5MMJ - chains a and k of the 27 polymer chains in the assembly; structure by electron microscopy, 3.60 A resolution.

== Chain a ==
Molecule: 16S ribosomal RNA
Source organism: Spinacia oleracea
Sequence (1491 nucleotides; row label = number of the first residue in the row):
     1 UCUCAUGGAGAGUUCGAUCCUGGCUCAGGAUGAACGCUGGCGGCAUGCUU
    51 AACACAUGCAAGUCGGACGGGAAGUGGUGUUUCCAGUGGCGGACGGGUGA
   101 GUAACGCGUAAGAACCUGCCCUUGGGAGGGGAACAACAGCUGGAAACGGC
   151 UGCUAAUACCCCGUAGGCUGAGAAGCAAAAGGAGGAAUCCGCCCGAGGAG
   201 GGGCUCGCGUCUGAUUAGCUAGUUGGUGAGGUAAUAGCUUACCAAGGCGA
   251 UGAUCAGUAGCUGGUCCGAGAGGAUGAUCAGCCACACUGGGACUGAGACA
   301 CGGCCCAGACUCCUACGGGAGGCAGCAGUGGGGAAUUUUCCGCAAUGGGC
   351 GAAAGCCUGACGGAGCAAUGCCGCGUGGAGGCAGAAGGCCCACGGGUCGU
   401 GAACUUCUUUUCCCGGAGAAGAAGCAAUGACGGUAUCCGGGGAAUAAGCA
   451 UCGGCUAACUCUGUGCCAGCAGCCGCGGUAAGACAGAGGAUGCAAGCGUU
   501 AUCCGGAAUGAUUGGGCGUAAAGCGUCUGUAGGUGGCUUUUUAAGUCCGC
   551 CGUCAAAUCCCAGGGCUCAACCCUGGACAGGCGGUGGAAACUACCAAGCU
   601 GGAGUACGGUAGGGGCAGAGGGAAUUUCCGGUGGAGCGGUGAAAUGCGUA
   651 GAGAUCGGAAAGAACACCAACGGCGAAAGCACUCUGCUGGGCCGACACUG
   701 ACACUGAGAGACGAAAGCUAGGGGAGCGAAUGGGAUUAGAUACCCCAGUA
   751 GUCCUAGCCGUAAACGAUGGAUACUAGGCGCUGUGCGUAUCGACCCGUGC
   801 AGUGUUGUAGCUAACGCGUUAAGUAUCCCGCCUGGGGAGUACGUUCGCAA
   851 GAAUGAAACUCAAAGGAAUUGACGGGGGCCCGCACAAGCGGUGGAGCAUG
   901 UGGUUUAAUUCGAUGCAAAGCGAAGAACCUUACCAGGGCUUGACAUGCCG
   951 CGAAUCCUCUUGAAAGAGAGGGGUGCCUUCGGGAACGCGGACACAGGUGG
  1001 UGCAUGGCUGUCGUCAGCUCGUGCCGUAAGGUGUUGGGUUAAGUCCCGCA
  1051 ACGAGCGCAACCCUCGUGUUUAGUUGCCAACGUUGAGUUUGGAACCCUGA
  1101 ACAGACUGCCGGUGAUAAGCCGGAGGAAGGUGAGGAUGACGUCAAGUCAU
  1151 CAUGCCCCUUAUGCCCUGGGCGACACACGUGCUACAAUGGCCGGGACAAA
  1201 GGGUCGCGAUCCCGCGAGGGUGAGCUAACCCCAAAAACCCGUCCUCAGUU
  1251 CGGAUUGCAGGCUGCAACUCGCCUGCAUGAAGCCGGAAUCGCUAGUAAUC
  1301 GCCGGUCAGCCAUACGGCGGUGAAUUCGUUCCCGGGCCUUGUACACACCG
  1351 CCCGUCACACUAUGGGAGCUGGCCAUGCCCGAAGUCGUUACCUUAACCGC
  1401 AAGGAGGGGGAUGCCGAAGGCAGGGCUAGUGACUGGAGUGAAGUCGUAAC
  1451 AAGGUAGCCGUACUGGAAGGUGCGGCUGGAUCACCUCCUUU
Disordered / not traced: 1485-1491
Metal / ion sites: Mg2+ site 1 near G22 (its only coordinating residue here); Mg2+ site 2 near A34 (its only coordinating residue here); Mg2+ site 3: U49, G99; Mg2+ site 4 near A54 (its only coordinating residue here); Mg2+ site 5 near U57 (its only coordinating residue here); Mg2+ site 6 near A67 (its only coordinating residue here); Mg2+ site 7 near U80 (its only coordinating residue here); Mg2+ site 8: A93, G302; Mg2+ site 9 near C94 (its only coordinating residue here); Mg2+ site 10 near G95 (its only coordinating residue here); Mg2+ site 11 near G97 (its only coordinating residue here); Mg2+ site 12: A100, G101, G260; 81 more Mg2+ sites not listed
From the paper describing this entry:
  - conformationally variable residues (side-chain flip): A1441, A1442

== Chain k ==
Molecule: 30S ribosomal protein S11, chloroplastic
Source organism: Spinacia oleracea
Reference sequence: P06506 (RR11_SPIOL); residues 1-138 here = UniProt positions 1-138
Amino-acid sequence (138 residues; row label = number of the first residue in the row):
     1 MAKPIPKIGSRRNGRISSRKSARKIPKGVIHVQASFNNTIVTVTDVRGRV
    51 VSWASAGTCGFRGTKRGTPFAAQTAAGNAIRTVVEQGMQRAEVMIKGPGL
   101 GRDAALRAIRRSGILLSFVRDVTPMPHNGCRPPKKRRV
Disordered / not traced: 1-21
Metal / ion sites: Mg2+ near Asn37 (its only coordinating residue here)

== Chain a / chain k interface ==
Contacting residue pairs - 74 pairs, chain a then chain k:
  A623(a) with Met125(k), hydrogen bond to the sugar; His127(k), hydrogen bond to the base; Asn128(k), base contact
  A624(a) with Pro124(k), phosphate contact; Pro126(k), sugar contact
  U625(a) with Pro124(k), phosphate contact; Cys130(k), sugar contact
  G631(a) with Gly48(k), hydrogen bond to the base; Arg49(k), hydrogen bond to the sugar
  U632(a) with Arg23(k), hydrogen bond to the phosphate; Arg49(k), hydrogen bond to the sugar; Val50(k), hydrogen bond to the sugar
  G633(a) with Arg23(k), salt bridge to the phosphate; Val50(k), sugar contact; Val51(k), sugar contact; Trp53(k), sugar contact
  A635(a) with Trp53(k), phosphate contact; Thr58(k), sugar contact
  G636(a) with Gly57(k), sugar contact; Thr58(k), phosphate contact; Arg62(k), sugar contact
  C637(a) with Asn38(k), hydrogen bond to the phosphate; Ser55(k), hydrogen bond to the phosphate; Gly57(k), hydrogen bond to the phosphate; Arg62(k), salt bridge to the phosphate; Arg66(k), salt bridge to the phosphate
  G638(a) with Asn38(k), hydrogen bond to the phosphate; Arg66(k), salt bridge to the phosphate
  G639(a) with Asn37(k), hydrogen bond to the base; Gly63(k), base contact; Arg66(k), hydrogen bond to the base
  U640(a) with Asn37(k), hydrogen bond to the phosphate; Gly63(k), base contact; Thr64(k), base contact; Arg136(k), phosphate contact
  G641(a) with Arg136(k), salt bridge to the phosphate
  A642(a) with Thr64(k), hydrogen bond to the phosphate
  A643(a) with Gly63(k), phosphate contact; Thr64(k), phosphate contact
  A652(a) with Trp53(k), base contact
  G653(a) with Ile40(k), base contact; Trp53(k), base contact
  A654(a) with Gln33(k), sugar contact; Thr42(k), sugar contact; Val50(k), base contact
  U655(a) with His31(k), hydrogen bond to the phosphate; Gln33(k), phosphate contact; Val50(k), sugar contact; Lys96(k), salt bridge to the phosphate
  C656(a) with His31(k), salt bridge to the phosphate; Gly48(k), sugar contact
  A664(a) with Asn128(k), base contact; Gly129(k), base contact
  C665(a) with Asn128(k), hydrogen bond to the phosphate
  A666(a) with His127(k), stacking on the base; Asn128(k), hydrogen bond to the phosphate
  G726(a) with Cys130(k), sugar contact; Arg131(k), hydrogen bond to the sugar
  C727(a) with Arg131(k), sugar contact; Pro132(k), sugar contact; Pro133(k), phosphate contact
  G728(a) with Pro133(k), phosphate contact; Lys134(k), hydrogen bond to the phosphate
  C743(a) with Arg137(k), hydrogen bond to the sugar
  C744(a) with Arg136(k), hydrogen bond to the sugar; Arg137(k), hydrogen bond to the phosphate
  C745(a) with Arg136(k), salt bridge to the phosphate
  U1455(a) with Arg137(k), hydrogen bond to the base
  U1471(a) with Lys134(k), hydrogen bond to the phosphate; Arg137(k), salt bridge to the phosphate
  G1472(a) with Lys134(k), salt bridge to the phosphate; Arg137(k), salt bridge to the phosphate
  C1473(a) with Arg131(k), salt bridge to the phosphate
  G1474(a) with Arg131(k), salt bridge to the phosphate
Other interface residues (no listed pair), chain a (39 interface residues in all): G634, G662, A725, A729, A1456
Other interface residues (no listed pair), chain k (39 interface residues in all): Ser35, Thr44, Arg47, Ala56, Lys135, Val138

== Overview ==
Chain a and chain k each contribute 39 residues to their interface, with 25 hydrogen bonds, 13 salt bridges
and 1 aromatic stacking contact. Polar pairs include A623(a)-His127(k), G631(a)-Gly48(k) and G639(a)-Asn37(k).
U49(a) and G99(a) coordinate Mg2+ site 3. A93(a) and G302(a) form the Mg2+ site 8. From the paper:
conformational variability at A1441(a) and A1442(a).
Here chain a is 16S ribosomal RNA and chain k is 30S ribosomal protein S11, chloroplastic, both from Spinacia
oleracea. Entry 5MMJ (Structure of the small subunit of the chloroplast ribosome) was determined by electron
microscopy, deposited together with 5MMI and 5MMM.
